PDB entry 6WE6 | X-ray diffraction, 2.16 A resolution | chain A

# Chain A
Name: Camphor 5-monooxygenase
Source organism: Pseudomonas putida
Notes: EC 1.14.15.1
UniProt: P00183 (CPXA_PSEPU); residues 0-414 here correspond to UniProt positions 1-415 (UniProt number = residue number + 1)
Chain sequence (415 residues; numbered 0 to 414; the number before each row is that of its first residue; numbering starts at 0):
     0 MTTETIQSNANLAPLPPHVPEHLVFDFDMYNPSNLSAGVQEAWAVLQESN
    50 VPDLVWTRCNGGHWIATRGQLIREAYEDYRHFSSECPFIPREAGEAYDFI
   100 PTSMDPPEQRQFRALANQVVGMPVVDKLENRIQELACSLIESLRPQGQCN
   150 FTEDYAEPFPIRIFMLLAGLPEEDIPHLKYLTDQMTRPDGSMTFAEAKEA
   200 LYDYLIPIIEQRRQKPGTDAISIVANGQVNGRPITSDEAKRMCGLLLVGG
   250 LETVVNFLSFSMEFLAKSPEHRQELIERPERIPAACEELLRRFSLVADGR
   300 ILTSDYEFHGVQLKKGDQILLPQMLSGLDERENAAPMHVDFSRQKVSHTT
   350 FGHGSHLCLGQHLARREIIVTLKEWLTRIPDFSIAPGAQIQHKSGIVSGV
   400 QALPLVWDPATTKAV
Unresolved in the structure: 0-9
Sequence notes: engineered mutation E251 (Asp252 in P00183), A334 (Cys335 in P00183)
Bound ions: K+: E84, G93, E94, Y96; heme Fe near C357 (its only coordinating residue here)
Small-molecule neighbours:
  - camphor (CAM): F87, Y96, T101, T185, L244, V247, G248, T252, V295, D297, I395, V396
  - heme (HEM): Y75, P100, T101, Q108, R112, V119, F163, L244, L245, G248, G249, T252, V253, F256, L289, L294, V295, D297, R299, Q322, T349, F350, G351, S354, H355, L356, C357, L358, G359, A363
UniProt features mapped onto this chain:
  - binding site (heme): C357
What the authors report for this chain:
  - contacts within the chain: D182-E251 (hydrogen bond)
  - contacts within the chain: K178-E251 (hydrogen bond) (proposed by the authors, not directly observed)
  - mutagenesis - D251E: abolished catalytic activity
  - mutagenesis - K178G/D251E: decreased catalytic activity

# Summary
Bound to chain A: heme and camphor. The K+ site is built by E84, G93, E94 and Y96. UniProt lists heme-binding
residue C357. The paper reports that D251E abolishes catalytic activity; contacts within the chain involving
D182, E251 and K178.
Chain A is Camphor 5-monooxygenase (Pseudomonas putida); the structure, Camphor bound P450cam D251E structure,
was determined by X-ray diffraction together with 6WFL and 6WGW from the same study.
